PDB entry 6GKY | X-ray diffraction, 2.85 A resolution | chain B

== Chain B ==
Protein: Coclaurine N-methyltransferase
From: Coptis japonica
Notes: EC 2.1.1.115
UniProtKB: Q948P7 (Q948P7_COPJA); numbering as in UniProt (aligned over 7-357)
Amino-acid sequence (351 residues; row label = number of the first residue in the row):
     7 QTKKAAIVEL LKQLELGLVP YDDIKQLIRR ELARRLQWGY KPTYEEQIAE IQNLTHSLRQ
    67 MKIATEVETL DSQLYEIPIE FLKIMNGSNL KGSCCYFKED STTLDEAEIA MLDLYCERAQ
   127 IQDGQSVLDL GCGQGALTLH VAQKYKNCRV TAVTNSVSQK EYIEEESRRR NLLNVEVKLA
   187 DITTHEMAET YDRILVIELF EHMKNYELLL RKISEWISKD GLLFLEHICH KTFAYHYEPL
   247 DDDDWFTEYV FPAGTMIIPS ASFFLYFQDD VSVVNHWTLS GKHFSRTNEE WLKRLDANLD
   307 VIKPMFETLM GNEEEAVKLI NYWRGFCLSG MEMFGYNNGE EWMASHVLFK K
Small-molecule neighbours:
  - F2Z (6,7-dimethoxy-2,4-dihydro-1H-isoquinolin-3-one): Y81, G98, E204, H208, I234, F257, M262, I264, F290, F332, S335, G336, M339, F340
  - S-adenosylhomocysteine (SAH): V73, Y81, L96, K97, G98, S99, G137, C138, G139, T160, N161, S162, Q165, A186, D187, I188, T189, I203, E204, L205, H208, M209
From the paper describing this entry:
  - catalytic residues: H208
  - mutagenesis - E204A, H208A (1 and 4 %), W329A, F332A: decreased catalytic activity
  - mutagenesis - E207A, R330A, G331A: unchanged catalytic activity

== In short ==
Chain B binds S-adenosylhomocysteine and compound F2Z. The paper reports the catalytic residue H208; E204A,
H208A and W329A, among others, reduce catalytic activity; 7 substitutions were tested in all.
Chain B is Coclaurine N-methyltransferase (Coptis japonica); the structure, Crystal structure of Coclaurine
N-Methyltransferase (CNMT) bound to N-methylheliamine and SAH, was determined by X-ray diffraction, deposited
together with 6GKZ and 6GKV.
